4OXY - chains A and C of the 4 polymer chains in the assembly; structure by X-ray diffraction, 2.35 A resolution.

Chain A (and C):
Protein: Enoyl-[acyl-carrier-protein] reductase [NADH]
From: Mycobacterium tuberculosis
Notes: EC 1.3.1.9; chain C of this document is another copy of the same molecule, construct and numbering; everything in this record applies to it too
Reference sequence: P0A5Y6 (INHA_MYCTU); residues 1-269 here = UniProt positions 1-269
Amino-acid sequence (289 residues; each row starts with the number of its first residue; numbers below 1 keep their minus sign (Met-19 is residue -19)):
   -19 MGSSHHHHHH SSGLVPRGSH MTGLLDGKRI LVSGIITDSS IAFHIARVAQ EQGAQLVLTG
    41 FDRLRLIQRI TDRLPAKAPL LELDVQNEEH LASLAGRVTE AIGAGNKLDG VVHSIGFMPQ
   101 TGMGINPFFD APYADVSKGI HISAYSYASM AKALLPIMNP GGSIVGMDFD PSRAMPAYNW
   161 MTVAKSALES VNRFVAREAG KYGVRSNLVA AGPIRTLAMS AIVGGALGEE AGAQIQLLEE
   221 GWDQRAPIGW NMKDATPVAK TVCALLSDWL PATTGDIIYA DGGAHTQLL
Not modelled in the structure: -19 to 1 (chain C: -19 to 1, 208-214)
Differences from the reference sequence: expression tag (-19 to 0)
Small-molecule neighbours:
  - 5-hexyl-2-(2-nitrophenoxy)phenol (1TN): Gly96, Phe97, Met98, Met103, Phe149, Tyr158, Met161, Lys165, Pro193, Ala198, Met199, Ile202
  - NAD (nicotinamide-adenine-dinucleotide): Gly14, Ile15, Ile16, Ser20, Ile21, Phe41, Leu63, Asp64, Val65, Gln66, Ser94, Ile95, Gly96, Phe97, Ile122, Met147, Asp148, Phe149, Tyr158, Met161, Lys165, Ala191, Gly192, Pro193, Ile194, Thr196, Ala198, Met199
From the paper describing this entry:
  - conformationally variable residues (loop rearrangement): Leu197 to Glu210

How chain A and chain C interact:
Pairs across the interface (68):
  Phe108(A) - Phe174(C)  hydrophobic
  Phe109(A) - Ala128(C)
  Phe109(A) - Ala131(C)  hydrophobic
  Phe109(A) - Lys132(C)  hydrogen bond (backbone-side chain)
  Phe109(A) - Leu135(C)  hydrophobic
  Phe109(A) - Glu178(C)
  Asp110(A) - Lys132(C)  salt bridge
  Ala111(A) - Tyr125(C)  hydrogen bond (backbone-side chain)
  Pro112(A) - Tyr125(C)
  Tyr113(A) - Ser117(C)  hydrogen bond (side chain-backbone)
  Tyr113(A) - Ile120(C)
  Tyr113(A) - His121(C)  hydrogen bond (side chain-backbone)
  Tyr113(A) - Tyr125(C)  hydrogen bond (backbone-side chain)
  Val116(A) - Tyr125(C)  hydrophobic
  Ser117(A) - Tyr113(C)  hydrogen bond (backbone-side chain)
  Ser117(A) - Ser117(C)  hydrogen bond
  Ile120(A) - Tyr113(C)
  Ile120(A) - Ile120(C)  hydrophobic
  His121(A) - Tyr113(C)
  Tyr125(A) - Ala111(C)  hydrogen bond (side chain-backbone)
  Tyr125(A) - Pro112(C)
  Tyr125(A) - Tyr113(C)  hydrogen bond (side chain-backbone)
  Tyr125(A) - Val116(C)  hydrophobic
  Tyr125(A) - Trp160(C)  hydrophobic
  Ala128(A) - Phe109(C)
  Ala131(A) - Phe109(C)  hydrophobic
  Lys132(A) - Phe109(C)  hydrogen bond (side chain-backbone)
  Lys132(A) - Asp110(C)  salt bridge
  Leu135(A) - Phe109(C)  hydrophobic
  Pro151(A) - Arg173(C)  hydrogen bond (backbone-side chain)
  Ser152(A) - Arg173(C)  hydrogen bond (backbone-side chain)
  Arg153(A) - Arg173(C)
  Ala154(A) - Arg173(C)
  Ala154(A) - Phe174(C)  hydrophobic
  Ala154(A) - Arg177(C)
  Met155(A) - Phe174(C)
  Met155(A) - Arg177(C)
  Pro156(A) - Arg177(C)
  Asn159(A) - Phe174(C)
  Trp160(A) - Tyr125(C)  hydrophobic
  Trp160(A) - Val171(C)  hydrophobic
  Thr162(A) - Ser170(C)
  Thr162(A) - Phe174(C)
  Val163(A) - Ala167(C)
  Val163(A) - Ser170(C)
  Val163(A) - Val171(C)  hydrophobic
  Ser166(A) - Ser166(C)
  Ser166(A) - Ser170(C)  hydrogen bond
  Ser166(A) - Arg173(C)
  Ala167(A) - Val163(C)
  Ser170(A) - Thr162(C)
  Ser170(A) - Val163(C)
  Ser170(A) - Ser166(C)  hydrogen bond
  Val171(A) - Trp160(C)  hydrophobic
  Val171(A) - Val163(C)  hydrophobic
  Arg173(A) - Pro151(C)  hydrogen bond (side chain-backbone)
  Arg173(A) - Ser152(C)  hydrogen bond (side chain-backbone)
  Arg173(A) - Arg153(C)
  Arg173(A) - Ala154(C)
  Arg173(A) - Ser166(C)
  Phe174(A) - Phe108(C)  hydrophobic
  Phe174(A) - Ala154(C)  hydrophobic
  Phe174(A) - Met155(C)
  Phe174(A) - Asn159(C)
  Phe174(A) - Thr162(C)
  Arg177(A) - Ala154(C)
  Arg177(A) - Pro156(C)
  Glu178(A) - Phe109(C)
Other interface residues (no listed pair), chain A (34 interface residues in all): Val175
Other interface residues (no listed pair), chain C (34 interface residues in all): Val175

Summary:
The chain A/chain C interface involves 34 residues from each chain; the contacts include 16 hydrogen bonds and
2 salt bridges. Polar pairs include Asp110(A)-Lys132(C), Phe109(A)-Lys132(C) and Ala111(A)-Tyr125(C). Ligands
of chain A: NAD and 5-hexyl-2-(2-nitrophenoxy)phenol. From the paper: conformational variability at Leu197(A).
Chain A and chain C are both Enoyl-[acyl-carrier-protein] reductase [NADH] (Mycobacterium tuberculosis); the
structure, Substrate-binding loop movement with inhibitor PT10 in the tetrameric Mycobacterium tuberculosis
enoyl-ACP reductase InhA, was determined by X-ray diffraction together with 4OHU, 4OXK, 4OXN and 4OYR from the
same study.
